PDB entry 8TEA | electron microscopy, 3.40 A resolution | chains C and I of the 7 polymer chains in the assembly

== Chain C ==
Protein: Envelope protein UL128
From: Human betaherpesvirus 5
Reference sequence: Q38LY2 (Q38LY2_HCMV); numbering as in UniProt (aligned over 28-171)
Chain sequence (163 residues; numbered 9 to 171; the number before each row is that of its first residue):
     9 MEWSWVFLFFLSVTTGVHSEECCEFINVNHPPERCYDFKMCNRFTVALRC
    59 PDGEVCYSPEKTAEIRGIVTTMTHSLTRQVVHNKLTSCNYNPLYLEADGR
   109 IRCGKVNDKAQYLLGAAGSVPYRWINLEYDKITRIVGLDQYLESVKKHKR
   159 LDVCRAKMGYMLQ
Disordered / not traced: 9-29, 134-171
Construct notes: expression tag (9-27)
Disulfide bonds: Cys30-Cys49, Cys31-Cys64, Cys43-Cys58, Cys96-Cys111

== Chain I ==
Protein: CS3pt1p4_C1L Fab light chain
From: Homo sapiens
Notes: antibody fragment or engineered binder
Chain sequence (218 residues; row label = number of the first residue in the row; note: 1 number in that range is skipped by the numbering (no residue carries it; nothing is unmodelled there); a row labelled like 27A-27C holds insertion residues (27A, then the next letters in order)):
     1 QSALTQPAS
    11 VSGSPGQSISISCTGTS
27A-27C SDV
    28 GAYDYVSWYQQHPGKAPRLIIYDVNKRPSGVPYRFSGSKSGTAASLTISG
    78 LQSEDEAVYYCGSYTSSS
95A-95C AFF
    96 YVFGTGTMVTVLRQPKANPTVTLFPPSSEELQANKATLVCLISDFYPGAV
   146 TVAWKADSSPVKAGVETTTPSKQSNNKYAASSYLSLTPEQWKSHRSYSCQ
   196 VTHEGSTVEKTVAPTECS
Disordered / not traced: 107-213

== Chain C / chain I interface ==
Contacting residue pairs (17; chain C residue first):
  Arg42(C) - Ser95(I)
  Tyr44(C) - Gln1(I)
  Tyr44(C) - Ser27A(I)
  Tyr44(C) - Ser93(I)
  Tyr44(C) - Ser94(I)  hydrogen bond
  Tyr44(C) - Ser95(I)
  Asp45(C) - Ser27A(I)
  Arg57(C) - Thr26(I)
  Arg57(C) - Ser27(I)
  Arg57(C) - Ser27A(I)
  Thr85(C) - Tyr30(I)  hydrogen bond
  Thr85(C) - Ser93(I)
  Gln87(C) - Ala29(I)  hydrogen bond (side chain-backbone)
  Gln87(C) - Tyr30(I)
  Val88(C) - Ser93(I)
  Asn91(C) - Gly28(I)
  Asn91(C) - Ala29(I)
Other interface residues (no listed pair), chain C (9 interface residues in all): Pro59
Other interface residues (no listed pair), chain I (11 interface residues in all): Ala95A

== Summary ==
The interface between chain C and chain I involves 9 residues on one side and 11 on the other; the contacts
include 3 hydrogen bonds. Polar pairs include Tyr44(C)-Ser94(I), Thr85(C)-Tyr30(I) and Gln87(C)-Ala29(I).
Chain C is Envelope protein UL128 (Human betaherpesvirus 5) and chain I is CS3pt1p4_C1L Fab light chain (Homo
sapiens); the structure, HCMV Pentamer in complex with CS2pt1p2_A10L Fab and CS3pt1p4_C1L Fab, was determined
by electron microscopy together with 8TCO from the same study.
